PDB entry 9O61 | electron microscopy, 1.68 A resolution | chains E and I of the 12 polymer chains in the assembly

Chain E (and I):
Name: R-phycoerythrin class I alpha subunit
Organism: Pyropia tenera
Notes: chain I of this document is another copy of the same molecule, construct and numbering; everything in this record applies to it too
UniProt: A0A1C9C9A7 (A0A1C9C9A7_9FLOR); numbering as in UniProt (aligned over 1-164)
Sequence (164 residues; numbered 1 to 164; the number before each row is that of its first residue):
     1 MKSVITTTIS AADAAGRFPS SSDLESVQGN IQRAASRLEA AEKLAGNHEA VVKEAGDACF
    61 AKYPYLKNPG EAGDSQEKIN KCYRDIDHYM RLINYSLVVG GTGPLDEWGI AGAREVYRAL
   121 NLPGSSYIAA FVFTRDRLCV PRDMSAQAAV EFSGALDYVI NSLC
Differences from the reference sequence: conflict Pro64 (Ser in A0A1C9C9A7), Gly109 (Cys in A0A1C9C9A7), Ala119 (Thr in A0A1C9C9A7), Gly124 (Ser in A0A1C9C9A7), Ile128 (Val in A0A1C9C9A7), Ala149 (Gly in A0A1C9C9A7), Phe152 (Tyr in A0A1C9C9A7), Ser153 (Gly in A0A1C9C9A7), Gly154 (Ala in A0A1C9C9A7)
Small-molecule neighbours:
  - phycoerythrobilin (PEB), molecule 1: Ser21, Leu24, Glu25, Gln28
  - phycoerythrobilin (PEB), molecule 2: Arg33, Gln147, Val150, Glu151
  - phycoerythrobilin (PEB), molecule 3: Lys43, Leu44, Asn47, Ala50, Val51, Glu54, Thr134, Arg137, Leu138, Cys139, Arg142, Asp143, Met144, Phe152
  - phycoerythrobilin (PEB), molecule 4: Cys59, Phe60, Leu66, Ala72, Gly73, Lys78, Lys81, Cys82, Arg84, Asp85, His88, Tyr89, Leu92, Trp108, Gly109, Val116, Tyr117, Leu120, Leu122, Pro123, Ser126, Tyr127

Chain E / chain I interface:
Residue-residue contacts (22; chain E residue first):
  Lys62(E) with Glu71(I), salt bridge
  Tyr63(E) with Tyr65(I), hydrophobic; Glu71(I), hydrogen bond
  Tyr65(E) with Tyr63(I), hydrophobic; Tyr65(I), hydrogen bond
  Glu71(E) with Lys62(I), salt bridge; Tyr63(I), hydrogen bond
  Arg114(E) with Arg114(I); Glu115(I), salt bridge; Arg118(I)
  Glu115(E) with Arg114(I), salt bridge
  Arg118(E) with Arg114(I); Ser162(I), hydrogen bond (side chain-backbone); Leu163(I), hydrogen bond (side chain-backbone); Cys164(I)
  Ala119(E) with Cys164(I)
  Asn121(E) with Ser125(I), hydrogen bond
  Ser125(E) with Asn121(I)
  Ser162(E) with Arg118(I), hydrogen bond (backbone-side chain)
  Leu163(E) with Arg118(I)
  Cys164(E) with Arg118(I); Ala119(I)

Summary:
The chain E/chain I interface involves 13 residues from each chain, with 7 hydrogen bonds and 4 salt bridges.
Polar contacts include Lys62(E)-Glu71(I), Arg114(E)-Glu115(I) and Tyr63(E)-Glu71(I). Bound to chain E: 4
copies of phycoerythrobilin.
Both chains are R-phycoerythrin class I alpha subunit (Pyropia tenera). Entry 9O61 (R-phycoerythrin) was
determined by electron microscopy together with 9MGB, 9MKO, 9O60 and 9O62 from the same study.
